5FCF - chains A and B of the 3 polymer chains in the assembly; structure by X-ray diffraction, 1.85 A resolution.

[Chain A (and B)]
Name: Proline dipeptidase
Source organism: Xanthomonas campestris pv. campestris str. ATCC 33913
Notes: EC 3.4.13.9; chain B of this document is another copy of the same molecule, construct and numbering; everything in this record applies to it too
UniProt: Q8P839 (Q8P839_XANCP); numbering as in UniProt (aligned over 2-399)
Amino-acid sequence (399 residues; numbered 1 to 399; the number before each row is that of its first residue):
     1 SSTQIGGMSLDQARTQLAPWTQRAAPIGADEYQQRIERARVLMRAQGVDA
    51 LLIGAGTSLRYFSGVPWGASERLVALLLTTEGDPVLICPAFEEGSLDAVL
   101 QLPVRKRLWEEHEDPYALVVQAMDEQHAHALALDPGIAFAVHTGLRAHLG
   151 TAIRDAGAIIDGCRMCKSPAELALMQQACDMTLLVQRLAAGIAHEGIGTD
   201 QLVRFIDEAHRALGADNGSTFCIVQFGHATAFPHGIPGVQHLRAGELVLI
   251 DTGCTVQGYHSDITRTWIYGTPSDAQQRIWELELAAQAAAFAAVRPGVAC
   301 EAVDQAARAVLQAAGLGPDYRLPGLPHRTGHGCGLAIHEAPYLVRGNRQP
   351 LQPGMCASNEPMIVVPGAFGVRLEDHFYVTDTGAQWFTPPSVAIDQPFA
Disordered / not traced: 1-2 (chain B: 1-2, 235)
Construct notes: expression tag (1)
Metal / ion sites: Mn2+ site 1: Asp251, Asp262, Glu374 (together with phosphate ion); Mn2+ site 2: Asp262, His331, Glu360, Glu374 (together with phosphate ion)

[Chain A / chain B interface]
Residue-residue contacts (60):
  Trp67(A) - His234(B)
  Glu71(A) - Arg328(B)  salt bridge
  Glu71(A) - His338(B)
  Glu71(A) - Tyr342(B)
  Arg72(A) - Arg328(B)
  Phe91(A) - Pro326(B)
  Phe91(A) - His327(B)
  Glu92(A) - His234(B)  salt bridge
  Ser95(A) - His234(B)
  Ala98(A) - Ile236(B)
  Val99(A) - Ile236(B)  hydrophobic
  Glu110(A) - Tyr320(B)
  Glu111(A) - Tyr320(B)
  Glu111(A) - His327(B)
  Glu111(A) - Arg328(B)  hydrogen bond (side chain-backbone)
  Glu111(A) - Val344(B)
  His112(A) - Tyr320(B)  hydrogen bond
  His112(A) - Arg345(B)
  Leu133(A) - Phe139(B)
  Asp134(A) - Phe139(B)
  Pro135(A) - Ala138(B)
  Pro135(A) - Phe139(B)  hydrogen bond (backbone-backbone)
  Pro135(A) - Ala140(B)  hydrogen bond (backbone-backbone)
  Ile137(A) - Ile137(B)
  Ile137(A) - Ala138(B)
  Ile137(A) - Phe139(B)  hydrogen bond (backbone-backbone)
  Ala138(A) - Pro135(B)
  Ala138(A) - Ile137(B)
  Phe139(A) - Leu133(B)  hydrophobic
  Phe139(A) - Asp134(B)
  Phe139(A) - Pro135(B)  hydrogen bond (backbone-backbone)
  Phe139(A) - Ile137(B)  hydrogen bond (backbone-backbone)
  Phe139(A) - His142(B)
  Phe139(A) - Ile153(B)
  Phe139(A) - Arg154(B)
  Ala140(A) - Pro135(B)  hydrogen bond (backbone-backbone)
  His142(A) - Phe139(B)
  Thr143(A) - Asp155(B)  hydrogen bond
  Asp155(A) - Thr143(B)  hydrogen bond
  Arg204(A) - Arg211(B)
  Phe232(A) - Ser95(B)
  Pro233(A) - Phe91(B)  hydrophobic
  His234(A) - Glu92(B)  salt bridge
  His234(A) - Ser95(B)
  Gly235(A) - Ser95(B)  hydrogen bond (backbone-side chain)
  Pro237(A) - Ala98(B)
  Pro237(A) - Val99(B)  hydrophobic
  Tyr320(A) - Glu110(B)
  Tyr320(A) - Glu111(B)
  Tyr320(A) - His112(B)  hydrogen bond
  Pro326(A) - Phe91(B)
  His327(A) - Phe91(B)
  His327(A) - Glu111(B)
  Arg328(A) - Glu71(B)  salt bridge
  Arg328(A) - Arg72(B)
  Arg328(A) - Glu111(B)  hydrogen bond (backbone-side chain)
  His338(A) - Glu71(B)  salt bridge
  Tyr342(A) - Glu71(B)
  Val344(A) - Glu111(B)
  Arg345(A) - His112(B)
Also at the interface, not in a pair above, chain A (39 interface residues in all): Gly136, Ile153, Arg154, Ile236
Also at the interface, not in a pair above, chain B (35 interface residues in all): Gly94, Gly346

[In short]
The interface between chain A and chain B involves 39 residues on one side and 35 on the other, with 13
hydrogen bonds and 5 salt bridges. Among the polar pairs are Glu71(A)-Arg328(B), Glu92(A)-His234(B) and
His338(A)-Glu71(B). Asp251(A), Asp262(A) and Glu374(A) form the Mn2+ site 1.
Both chains are Proline dipeptidase (Xanthomonas campestris pv. campestris str. ATCC 33913). Entry 5FCF
(Crystal Structure of Xaa-Pro dipeptidase from Xanthomonas campestris, phosphate and Mn bound) was determined
by X-ray diffraction together with 5FCH from the same study.
